Entry 5FGA (X-ray diffraction, 2.70 A resolution); this record covers chains O and U of the 28 polymer chains in the assembly.

== Chain O ==
Molecule: Proteasome subunit alpha type-2
From: Saccharomyces cerevisiae S288c
Notes: EC 3.4.25.1
UniProt: P23639 (PSA2_YEAST); residue numbers follow UniProt; this construct covers 1-250
Sequence (250 residues; numbered 1 to 250; the number before each row is that of its first residue):
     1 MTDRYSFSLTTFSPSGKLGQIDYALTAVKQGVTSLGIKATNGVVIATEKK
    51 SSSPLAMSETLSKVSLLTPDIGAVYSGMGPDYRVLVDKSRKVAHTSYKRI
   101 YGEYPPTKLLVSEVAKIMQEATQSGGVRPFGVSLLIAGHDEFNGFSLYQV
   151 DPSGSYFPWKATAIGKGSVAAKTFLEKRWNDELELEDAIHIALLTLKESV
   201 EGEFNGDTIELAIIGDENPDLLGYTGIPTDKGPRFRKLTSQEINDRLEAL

== Chain U ==
Molecule: Proteasome subunit alpha type-1
From: Saccharomyces cerevisiae S288c
Notes: EC 3.4.25.1
UniProt: P21243 (PSA1_YEAST); residues -8 to 243 here correspond to UniProt positions 1-252 (UniProt number = residue number + 9)
Sequence (252 residues; row label = number of the first residue in the row; numbers below 1 keep their minus sign (Met-8 is residue -8)):
    -8 MSGAAAASAAGYDRHITIFSPEGRLYQVEYAFKATNQTNINSLAVRGKDC
    42 TVVISQKKVPDKLLDPTTVSYIFCISRTIGMVVNGPIPDARNAALRAKAE
    92 AAEFRYKYGYDMPCDVLAKRMANLSQIYTQRAYMRPLGVILTFVSVDEEL
   142 GPSIYKTDPAGYYVGYKATATGPKQQEITTNLENHFKKSKIDHINEESWE
   192 KVVEFAITHMIDALGTEFSKNDLEVGVATKDKFFTLSAENIEERLVAIAE
   242 QD
Disordered / not traced: -8 to 1, 243

== How chain O and chain U interact ==
Pairs across the interface - 65 pairs, chain O then chain U:
  Asp3(O) - Tyr124(U)
  Tyr5(O) - Ile7(U)
  Tyr5(O) - Ala123(U)  hydrophobic
  Tyr5(O) - Tyr124(U)  hydrophobic
  Leu9(O) - Ile9(U)  hydrophobic
  Leu9(O) - Ala123(U)  hydrophobic
  Gln20(O) - Ile9(U)
  Gln20(O) - Phe10(U)  hydrogen bond (side chain-backbone)
  Tyr23(O) - Phe10(U)
  Tyr23(O) - Ser11(U)
  Tyr23(O) - Pro12(U)  hydrophobic
  Tyr23(O) - Gly14(U)
  Ala24(O) - Phe10(U)  hydrophobic
  Thr26(O) - Pro12(U)
  Thr26(O) - Glu13(U)
  Ala27(O) - Gly14(U)
  Ser52(O) - Tyr153(U)
  Pro54(O) - Lys158(U)
  Pro54(O) - Glu174(U)
  Leu55(O) - Tyr157(U)
  Leu55(O) - Lys158(U)  hydrogen bond (backbone-backbone)
  Leu55(O) - Ala159(U)
  Leu55(O) - Thr170(U)
  Leu55(O) - Leu173(U)  hydrophobic
  Leu55(O) - Glu174(U)
  Leu55(O) - Phe177(U)  hydrophobic
  Ala56(O) - Gly156(U)
  Ala56(O) - Tyr157(U)  hydrophobic
  Met57(O) - Arg37(U)
  Met57(O) - Val155(U)
  Met57(O) - Gly156(U)  hydrogen bond (backbone-backbone)
  Met57(O) - Tyr157(U)
  Met57(O) - Lys158(U)
  Thr60(O) - Tyr146(U)
  Thr60(O) - Val155(U)
  Thr60(O) - Gly156(U)  hydrogen bond (side chain-backbone)
  Leu61(O) - Tyr153(U)  hydrophobic
  Leu61(O) - Val155(U)  hydrophobic
  Met78(O) - Phe10(U)  hydrophobic
  Met78(O) - Leu16(U)  hydrophobic
  Pro80(O) - Gln117(U)
  Pro80(O) - Ala151(U)
  Pro80(O) - Gly152(U)
  Pro80(O) - Tyr153(U)
  Asp81(O) - Gln117(U)
  Arg83(O) - Ala113(U)  hydrogen bond (side chain-backbone)
  Arg83(O) - Asn114(U)
  Arg83(O) - Gly152(U)  hydrogen bond (side chain-backbone)
  Arg83(O) - Tyr154(U)
  Val84(O) - Asn114(U)
  Val84(O) - Gln117(U)
  Asp87(O) - Lys110(U)  salt bridge
  Asp87(O) - Asn114(U)
  Gly126(O) - Arg122(U)
  Gly126(O) - Ala123(U)  hydrogen bond (backbone-backbone)
  Val127(O) - Gln121(U)
  Val127(O) - Arg122(U)
  Arg128(O) - Thr8(U)
  Arg128(O) - Phe10(U)
  Arg128(O) - Leu16(U)
  Arg128(O) - Thr120(U)  hydrogen bond (side chain-backbone)
  Arg128(O) - Gln121(U)  hydrogen bond (backbone-backbone)
  Pro129(O) - Phe10(U)
  Phe130(O) - Gln121(U)
  Gly131(O) - Phe10(U)
Interface residues without a listed pair, chain O (31 interface residues in all): Met1, Thr2, Ser53, Ala121
Interface residues without a listed pair, chain U (34 interface residues in all): Thr160

== Overview ==
Chain O and chain U form an interface of 31 and 34 residues respectively, with 9 hydrogen bonds and 1 salt
bridge. Polar contacts include Asp87(O)-Lys110(U), Gln20(O)-Phe10(U) and Thr60(O)-Gly156(U).
Chain O is Proteasome subunit alpha type-2 and chain U is Proteasome subunit alpha type-1, both from
Saccharomyces cerevisiae S288c; the structure, Yeast 20S proteasome beta5-K33A mutant (propeptide expressed in
trans), was determined by X-ray diffraction together with 5CZ4, 5CZ5, 5CZ6, 5CZ7, 5CZ8, 5CZ9 and 16 further
entries from the same study.
